PDB entry 8JB0 | electron microscopy, 4.20 A resolution (low resolution: residue-level contacts below are approximate; hydrogen-bond / salt-bridge calls are withheld) | chains P and Q of the 24 polymer chains in the assembly

[Chain P (and Q)]
Protein: Bacterioferritin
From: Streptomyces coelicolor
Notes: EC 1.16.3.1; chain Q of this document is another copy of the same molecule, construct and numbering; everything in this record applies to it too
UniProt: Q9S2N0 (BFR_STRCO); residues 1-167 here = UniProt positions 1-167
Chain sequence (167 residues; numbered 1 to 167; the number before each row is that of its first residue):
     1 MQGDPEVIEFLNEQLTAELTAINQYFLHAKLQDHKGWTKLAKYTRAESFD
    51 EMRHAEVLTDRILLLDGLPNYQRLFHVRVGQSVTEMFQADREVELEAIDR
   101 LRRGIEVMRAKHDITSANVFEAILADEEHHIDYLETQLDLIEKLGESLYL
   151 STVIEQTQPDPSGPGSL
Disordered / not traced: 162-167 (chain Q: 163-167)
Curated features (UniProtKB/Swiss-Prot):
  - binding site (Fe cation): Glu-18, Glu-51, His-54, Glu-94, Glu-127, His-130
  - binding site (heme b): Met-52
Metal / ion sites: Fe2+: Glu-18, Glu-127
Reported in the primary citation:
  - mutagenesis - K42A: decreased binding to Fe ion

[Interface between chain P and chain Q]
Contacting residue pairs (11; chain P residue first):
  Met-1(P) / Arg-102(Q)
  Arg-61(P) / Glu-128(Q)
  Leu-64(P) / Glu-128(Q)
  Leu-64(P) / Asp-132(Q)
  Arg-109(P) / Arg-109(Q)
  Arg-109(P) / Glu-121(Q)
  His-112(P) / Glu-106(Q)
  Ile-114(P) / Glu-121(Q)
  Ile-114(P) / Leu-124(Q)
  Thr-115(P) / Ala-125(Q)
  Thr-115(P) / Glu-128(Q)
Interface residues without a listed pair, chain P (9 interface residues in all): Asp-113, Asn-118
Interface residues without a listed pair, chain Q (9 interface residues in all): Ile-105

[Overview]
The chain P/chain Q interface involves 9 residues from each chain. Glu-18(P) and Glu-127(P) coordinate Fe2+.
UniProt lists 6 Fe cation-binding residues and heme b-binding residue Met-52(P) on chain P. The paper reports
that K42A of chain P reduces binding to Fe ion.
Both chains are Bacterioferritin (Streptomyces coelicolor). Entry 8JB0 (Cryo-EM structure of Holo form of
ScBfr in C1 symmetry) was determined by electron microscopy, deposited together with 8JAX, 7Y6F, 7Y6G, 7Y6P
and 5XX9.
